7UXJ - chains A and E; structure by X-ray diffraction, 2.07 A resolution.

# Chain A
Name: Peptidyl-prolyl cis-trans isomerase A
Organism: Homo sapiens
Notes: EC 5.2.1.8
UniProt: P62937 (PPIA_HUMAN); residues 1-165 here = UniProt positions 1-165
Chain sequence (166 residues; row label = number of the first residue in the row; numbering starts at 0):
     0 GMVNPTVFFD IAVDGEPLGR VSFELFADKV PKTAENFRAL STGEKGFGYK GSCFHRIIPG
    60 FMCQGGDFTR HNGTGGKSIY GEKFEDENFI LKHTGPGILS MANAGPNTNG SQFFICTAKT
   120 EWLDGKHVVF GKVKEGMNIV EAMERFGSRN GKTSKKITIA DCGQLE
Sequence notes: expression tag (0)
Swiss-Prot annotation at these positions:
  - modified residue: Met1 (N-acetylmethionine), Val2 (N-acetylvaline), Lys28 (N6-acetyllysine), Lys44 (N6-acetyllysine), Lys76 (N6-acetyllysine), Ser77 (Phosphoserine), Lys82 (N6-acetyllysine), Thr93 (Phosphothreonine), Lys125 (N6-acetyllysine), Lys131 (N6-acetyllysine), Lys133 (N6-acetyllysine)
  - glycosylation: Asn108 (N-linked (GlcNAc...) asparagine)
  - cross-link (Glycyl lysine isopeptide (Lys-Gly)): Lys28 (interchain with G-Cter in SUMO2), Lys82 (interchain with G-Cter in SUMO2)
  - mutagenesis: Arg55 (R55A: Loss of peptidyl-prolyl cis-trans isomerase activity. No loss of its interaction with BSG/CD147 or its ability to induce leukocyte chemotaxis. No effect on its interaction with MAP3K5/ASK1 ...), Phe60 (F60A: Loss of ability to stimulate MAPK/ERK phosphorylation), Arg69 (R69A: No effect on peptidyl-prolyl cis-trans isomerase activity. Reduced interaction with BSG/CD147 and ability to induce leukocyte chemotaxis), His70 (H70A: No effect on peptidyl-prolyl cis-trans isomerase activity. Reduced interaction with BSG/CD147 and ability to induce leukocyte chemotaxis), Thr107 (T107A: No effect on peptidyl-prolyl cis-trans isomerase activity. Reduced interaction with BSG/CD147 and ability to induce leukocyte chemotaxis), Phe113 (F113A: Reduced ability to stimulate MAPK/ERK phosphorylation), Trp121 (W121A: 200-fold decrease of sensitivity to CsA. Reduced ability to stimulate MAPK/ERK phosphorylation; W121E: Loss of peptidyl-prolyl cis-trans isomerase activity ...), Lys125 (K125Q: Acetylation-mimetic mutant; no effect on its interaction with TARDBP; K125R: Loss of acetylation and interaction with TARDBP), His126 (H126A: Loss of peptidyl-prolyl cis-trans isomerase activity and interaction with HCV NS5A. Loss of ability to stimulate MAPK/ERK phosphorylation)

# Chain E
Name: FP29102
Chain sequence (12 residues; each row starts with the number of its first residue; numbering starts at 0):
     0 XPECHIEAYW CI
Modified / non-standard residues: ACE (acetyl group) at position 0
Covalently attached groups: N,N'-(1,4-phenylene)diacetamide (WHL) linked to Cys3, Cys10; amino group (NH2) linked to Ile11
Residues lining bound ligands: N,N'-(1,4-phenylene)diacetamide (WHL): Pro1, Glu6, Ala7

# Interface between chain A and chain E
Pairs across the interface - 24 pairs, chain A then chain E:
  Arg55(A) - Glu2(E)  salt bridge
  Arg55(A) - Ile5(E)
  Ile57(A) - Tyr8(E)
  Phe60(A) - His4(E)
  Phe60(A) - Tyr8(E)  hydrophobic
  Met61(A) - His4(E)
  Met61(A) - Ile5(E)  hydrophobic
  Gln63(A) - Glu2(E)  hydrogen bond
  Gln63(A) - His4(E)  hydrogen bond
  Asn102(A) - Pro1(E)
  Asn102(A) - Glu2(E)
  Asn102(A) - Cys3(E)  hydrogen bond (backbone-backbone)
  Ala103(A) - Pro1(E)
  Ala103(A) - Cys3(E)
  Gly104(A) - Cys3(E)  hydrogen bond (backbone-side chain)
  Gln111(A) - Glu2(E)
  Phe113(A) - His4(E)
  Trp121(A) - Ala7(E)  hydrophobic
  Trp121(A) - Tyr8(E)
  Trp121(A) - Ile11(E)  hydrophobic
  Leu122(A) - His4(E)
  Leu122(A) - Ala7(E)  hydrophobic
  His126(A) - Cys3(E)
  His126(A) - His4(E)  hydrogen bond (side chain-backbone)
Other interface residues (no listed pair), chain A (16 interface residues in all): Pro58, Gly72, Ala101
Other interface residues (no listed pair), chain E (9 interface residues in all): ACE_0

# Summary
The interface between chain A and chain E involves 16 residues on one side and 9 on the other, with 5 hydrogen
bonds and 1 salt bridge. Among the polar pairs are Arg55(A)-Glu2(E), Gln63(A)-Glu2(E) and Gln63(A)-His4(E).
Covalently linked amino group: at Ile11(E).
Here chain A is Peptidyl-prolyl cis-trans isomerase A (Homo sapiens) and chain E is FP29102. Entry 7UXJ
(Structure of PPIA in complex with FP29102, a Helicon Polypeptide) was determined by X-ray diffraction,
deposited together with 7UWI, 7UWO, 7UX5, 7UXI, 7UXK, 7UXM and 7 further entries.
